Entry 8P9C (X-ray diffraction, 1.76 A resolution); this record covers chains A and B of the 3 polymer chains in the assembly.

# Chain A
Protein: Tumor protein 63
From: Homo sapiens
UniProt: Q9H3D4 (P63_HUMAN); residues 358-416 here correspond to UniProt positions 397-455 (UniProt number = residue number + 39)
Amino-acid sequence (61 residues; each row starts with the number of its first residue):
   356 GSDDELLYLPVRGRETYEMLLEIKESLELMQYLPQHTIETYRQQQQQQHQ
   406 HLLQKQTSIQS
Unresolved in the structure: 356-358, 413-416
Sequence notes: expression tag (356-357); conflict Glu377 (Lys416 in Q9H3D4)

# Chain B
Protein: Tumor protein p73
From: Homo sapiens
UniProt: O15350 (P73_HUMAN); residue numbers follow UniProt; this construct covers 351-398
Amino-acid sequence (50 residues; each row starts with the number of its first residue):
   349 GSDEDTYYLQVRGRKNFEILMKLKESLELMELVPQPLVDSYRQQQQLLQR
Unresolved in the structure: 349-350, 397-398
Sequence notes: expression tag (349-350); conflict Lys363 (Glu in O15350)

# Interface between chain A and chain B
Pairs across the interface (30):
  Ile378(A) - Leu371(B)  hydrophobic
  Lys379(A) - Tyr389(B)  hydrogen bond
  Lys379(A) - Gln393(B)  hydrogen bond
  Glu380(A) - Met378(B)
  Glu380(A) - Tyr389(B)
  Glu380(A) - Arg390(B)  salt bridge
  Ser381(A) - Ser374(B)  hydrogen bond
  Ser381(A) - Leu375(B)
  Ser381(A) - Met378(B)
  Leu382(A) - Ser374(B)
  Glu383(A) - Tyr389(B)  hydrogen bond
  Leu384(A) - Met378(B)  hydrophobic
  Leu384(A) - Val381(B)
  Leu384(A) - Val386(B)  hydrophobic
  Leu384(A) - Tyr389(B)  hydrophobic
  Met385(A) - Ser374(B)
  Met385(A) - Leu377(B)  hydrophobic
  Tyr387(A) - Leu385(B)  hydrophobic
  Leu388(A) - Leu377(B)
  Leu388(A) - Leu380(B)
  Leu388(A) - Val381(B)  hydrophobic
  Thr392(A) - Leu380(B)
  Ile393(A) - Leu377(B)  hydrophobic
  Tyr396(A) - Glu373(B)
  Tyr396(A) - Glu376(B)  hydrogen bond
  Tyr396(A) - Leu377(B)  hydrophobic
  Gln400(A) - Lys372(B)  hydrogen bond
  Gln400(A) - Glu376(B)
  Leu408(A) - Tyr356(B)  hydrophobic
  Lys410(A) - Gln358(B)  hydrogen bond
Interface residues without a listed pair, chain A (17 interface residues in all): Gln403

# Summary
The chain A/chain B interface involves 17 residues from each chain, with 7 hydrogen bonds and 1 salt bridge.
Polar pairs include Glu380(A)-Arg390(B), Lys379(A)-Tyr389(B) and Lys379(A)-Gln393(B).
Here chain A is Tumor protein 63 and chain B is Tumor protein p73, both from Homo sapiens. Entry 8P9C (Crystal
structure of p63-p73 heterotetramer (tetramerisation domain) in complex with darpin 1810 F11) was determined
by X-ray diffraction together with 8P9D and 8P9E from the same study.
